8U9R - chains A and H of the 14 polymer chains in the assembly; structure by X-ray diffraction, 3.34 A resolution.

== Chain A ==
Molecule: DNA-directed RNA polymerase II subunit RPB1
Organism: Saccharomyces cerevisiae
Notes: EC 2.7.7.6
UniProt: P04050 (RPB1_YEAST); numbering as in UniProt (aligned over 1-1733)
Chain sequence (1733 residues; each row starts with the number of its first residue):
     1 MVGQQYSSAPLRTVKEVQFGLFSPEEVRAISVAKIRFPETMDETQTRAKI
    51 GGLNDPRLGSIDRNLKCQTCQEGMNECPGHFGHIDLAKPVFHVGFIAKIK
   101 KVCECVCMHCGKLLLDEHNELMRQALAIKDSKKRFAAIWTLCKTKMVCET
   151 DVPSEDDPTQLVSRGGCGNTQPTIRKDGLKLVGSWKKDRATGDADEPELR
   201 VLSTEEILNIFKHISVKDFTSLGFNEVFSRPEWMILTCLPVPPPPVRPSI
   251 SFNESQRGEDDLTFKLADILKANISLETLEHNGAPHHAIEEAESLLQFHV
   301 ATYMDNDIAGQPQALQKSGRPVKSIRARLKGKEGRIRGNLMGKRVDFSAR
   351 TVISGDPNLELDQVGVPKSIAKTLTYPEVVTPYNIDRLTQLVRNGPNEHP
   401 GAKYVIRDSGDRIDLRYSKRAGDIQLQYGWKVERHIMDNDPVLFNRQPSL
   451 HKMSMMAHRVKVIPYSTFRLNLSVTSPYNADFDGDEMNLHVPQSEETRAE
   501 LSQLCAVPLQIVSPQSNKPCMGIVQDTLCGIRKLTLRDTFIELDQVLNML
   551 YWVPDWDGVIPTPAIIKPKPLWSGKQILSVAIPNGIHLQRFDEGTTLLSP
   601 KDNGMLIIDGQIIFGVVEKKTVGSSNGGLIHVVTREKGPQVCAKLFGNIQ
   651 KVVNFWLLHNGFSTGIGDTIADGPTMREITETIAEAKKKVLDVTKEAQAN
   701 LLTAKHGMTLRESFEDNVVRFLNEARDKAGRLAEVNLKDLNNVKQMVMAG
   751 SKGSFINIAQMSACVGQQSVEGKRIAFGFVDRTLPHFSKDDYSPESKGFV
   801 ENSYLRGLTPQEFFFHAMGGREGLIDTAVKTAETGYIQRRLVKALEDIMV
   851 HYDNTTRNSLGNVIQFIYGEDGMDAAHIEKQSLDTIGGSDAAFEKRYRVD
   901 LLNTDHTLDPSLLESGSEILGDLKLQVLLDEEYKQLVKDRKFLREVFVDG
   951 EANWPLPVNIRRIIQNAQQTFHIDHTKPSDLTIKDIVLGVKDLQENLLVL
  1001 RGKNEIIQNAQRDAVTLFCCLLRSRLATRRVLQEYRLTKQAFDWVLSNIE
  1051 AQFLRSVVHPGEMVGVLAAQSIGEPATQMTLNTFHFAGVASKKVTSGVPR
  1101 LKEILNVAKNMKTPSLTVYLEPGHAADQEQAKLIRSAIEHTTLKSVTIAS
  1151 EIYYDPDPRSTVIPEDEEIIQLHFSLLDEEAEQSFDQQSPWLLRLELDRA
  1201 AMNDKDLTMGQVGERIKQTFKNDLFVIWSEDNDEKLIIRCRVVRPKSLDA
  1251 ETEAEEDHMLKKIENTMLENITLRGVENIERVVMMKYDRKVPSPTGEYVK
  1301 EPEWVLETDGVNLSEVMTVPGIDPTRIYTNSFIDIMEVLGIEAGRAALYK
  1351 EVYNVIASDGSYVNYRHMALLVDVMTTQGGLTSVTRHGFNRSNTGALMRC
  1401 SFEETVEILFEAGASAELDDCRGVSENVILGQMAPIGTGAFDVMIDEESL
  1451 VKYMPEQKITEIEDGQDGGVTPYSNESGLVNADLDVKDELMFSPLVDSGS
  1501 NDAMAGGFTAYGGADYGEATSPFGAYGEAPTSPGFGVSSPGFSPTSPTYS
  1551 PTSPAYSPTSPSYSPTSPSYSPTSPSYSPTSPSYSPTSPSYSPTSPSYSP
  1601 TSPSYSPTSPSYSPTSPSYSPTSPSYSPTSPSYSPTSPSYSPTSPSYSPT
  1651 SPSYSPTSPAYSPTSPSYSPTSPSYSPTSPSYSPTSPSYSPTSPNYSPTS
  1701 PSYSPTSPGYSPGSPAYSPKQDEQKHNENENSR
Unresolved in the structure: 1-2, 154-162, 166, 187-197, 253-255, 319-320, 336, 1157-1160, 1173-1186, 1244-1254, 1455-1733
UniProt features mapped onto this chain:
  - region: Pro248 to Asp260 (Lid loop), Asn306 to Lys323 (Rudder loop), Pro810 to Glu822 (Bridging helix)
  - binding site (Zn(2+)): Cys67, Cys70, Cys77, His80, Cys107, Cys110, Cys148, Cys167
  - binding site (Mg(2+)): Asp481, Asp483, Asp485
  - modified residue: Thr1471 (Phosphothreonine)
  - cross-link (Glycyl lysine isopeptide (Lys-Gly)): Lys695 (interchain with G-Cter in ubiquitin), Lys1246 (interchain with G-Cter in ubiquitin), Lys1350 (interchain with G-Cter in ubiquitin)
  - natural variant: Ser1653 to Pro1659 (deletion: In strain: A364A)
  - mutagenesis: Lys1246 (K1246R: Impairs ubiquitination during transcription stress)
Ion coordination: Zn2+ site 1: Cys67, Cys70, Cys77, His80; Zn2+ site 2 near Cys167 (its only coordinating residue here); Mg2+ site 1: Asp481, Asp483, Asp485 (together with ATP); Mg2+ site 2: Asp481, Asp483 (together with ATP)
Ligand contacts: ATP (adenosine-5'-triphosphate): Arg446, Pro448, Asn479, Asp481, Asp483, Asp485, Thr827, Gln1078, Leu1081, Phe1084, His1085
What the authors report for this chain:
  - Mg2+ coordination: Asp481, Asp483, Asp485
  - binding site for ATP: Arg446, Asn479, Gln1078, Leu1081, Phe1084, His1085
  - specificity-determining residues: Arg446
  - contacts within the chain: Thr834-Thr1077 (hydrogen bond)

== Chain H ==
Molecule: DNA-directed RNA polymerases I, II, and III subunit RPABC3
Organism: Saccharomyces cerevisiae
UniProt: A0A6A5Q8C2 (A0A6A5Q8C2_YEASX); residues 1-146 here = UniProt positions 1-146
Chain sequence (146 residues; each row starts with the number of its first residue):
     1 MSNTLFDDIFQVSEVDPGRYNKVCRIEAASTTQDQCKLTLDINVELFPVA
    51 AQDSLTVTIASSLNLEDTPANDSSATRSWRPPQAGDRSLADDYDYVMYGT
   101 AYKFEEVSKDLIAVYYSFGGLLMRLEGNYRNLNNLKQENAYLLIRR
Unresolved in the structure: 1, 51-54, 64-75, 82-88, 108-112

== How chain A and chain H interact ==
Contacting residue pairs (64):
  Leu536(A) with Tyr20(H), hydrophobic
  Arg537(A) with Tyr20(H), hydrogen bond; Val23(H); Arg25(H); Asp41(H), salt bridge; Gly120(H), hydrogen bond (side chain-backbone); Leu122(H)
  Asp538(A) with Tyr20(H); Asn21(H), hydrogen bond (side chain-backbone); Lys22(H), hydrogen bond (side chain-backbone); Val23(H), hydrogen bond (side chain-backbone)
  Phe540(A) with Val23(H), hydrophobic; Asn43(H); Leu121(H), hydrophobic
  Val559(A) with Ser78(H)
  Ile560(A) with Ser78(H); Trp79(H)
  Thr562(A) with Trp79(H); Tyr98(H)
  Pro563(A) with Trp79(H); Tyr98(H)
  Ala564(A) with Met97(H); Tyr98(H), hydrogen bond (backbone-backbone); Phe118(H); Gly119(H)
  Ile565(A) with Asn43(H); Leu46(H), hydrophobic; Tyr95(H); Val96(H)
  Ile566(A) with Trp79(H); Val96(H), hydrogen bond (backbone-backbone)
  Lys567(A) with Asp91(H); Asp94(H); Val96(H)
  Pro568(A) with Asp94(H); Tyr95(H), hydrophobic; Val96(H)
  Ser573(A) with Gly119(H); Gly120(H), hydrogen bond (side chain-backbone)
  Lys575(A) with Gly119(H); Gly120(H)
  Gln576(A) with Gly119(H)
  Leu597(A) with Tyr102(H), hydrogen bond (backbone-side chain); Lys103(H)
  Leu598(A) with Arg25(H), hydrogen bond (backbone-side chain); Thr39(H); Tyr102(H); Tyr115(H), hydrophobic; Leu122(H), hydrophobic; Arg124(H)
  Ser599(A) with Arg25(H), hydrogen bond (backbone-side chain); Leu122(H)
  Pro600(A) with Arg25(H), hydrogen bond (backbone-side chain)
  Lys601(A) with Tyr20(H)
  Asp602(A) with Tyr20(H); Gly120(H)
  Ile612(A) with Gly119(H)
  Ile613(A) with Tyr102(H), hydrophobic; Ser117(H), hydrogen bond (backbone-side chain); Gly119(H); Leu122(H)
  Phe614(A) with Leu122(H), hydrophobic
  Lys738(A) with Arg19(H)
  Asp739(A) with Arg19(H), salt bridge
Also at the interface, not in a pair above, chain A (37 interface residues in all): Lys569, Pro570, Leu571, Trp572, Leu606, Ile608, Val735, Leu737, His975, Thr976
Also at the interface, not in a pair above, chain H (30 interface residues in all): Met123, Lys136

== Overview ==
Chain A and chain H form an interface of 37 and 30 residues respectively; the contacts include 13 hydrogen
bonds and 2 salt bridges. Polar pairs include Arg537(A)-Asp41(H), Asp739(A)-Arg19(H) and Arg537(A)-Tyr20(H).
Chain A binds ATP. From the paper: a binding site for ATP at Arg446(A), Asn479(A) and Gln1078(A) among others;
Mg2+ coordination by Asp481(A), Asp483(A) and Asp485(A).
Here chain A is DNA-directed RNA polymerase II subunit RPB1 and chain H is DNA-directed RNA polymerases I, II,
and III subunit RPABC3, both from Saccharomyces cerevisiae. Entry 8U9R (Structural basis of transcription: RNA
polymerase II substrate binding and metal coordination using a free-electron laser) was determined by X-ray
diffraction (same publication as 9BVT, 9BW0 and 8U9X).
